PDB entry 5MM9 | X-ray diffraction, 1.55 A resolution | chain A

[Chain A]
Molecule: Metallo-beta-lactamase VIM-17
Organism: Pseudomonas aeruginosa
UniProt: B5KVR9 (B5KVR9_PSEAI); the author numbering skips numbers that UniProt does not, so the offset changes along the chain: 25-45 = UniProt 27-47; 47-64 = UniProt 48-65; 66-100 = UniProt 66-100; 102-107 = UniProt 101-106; 6 more segments
Amino-acid sequence (241 residues; each row starts with the number of its first residue; note: 36 numbers in that range are skipped by the numbering (no residue carries them; nothing is unmodelled there)):
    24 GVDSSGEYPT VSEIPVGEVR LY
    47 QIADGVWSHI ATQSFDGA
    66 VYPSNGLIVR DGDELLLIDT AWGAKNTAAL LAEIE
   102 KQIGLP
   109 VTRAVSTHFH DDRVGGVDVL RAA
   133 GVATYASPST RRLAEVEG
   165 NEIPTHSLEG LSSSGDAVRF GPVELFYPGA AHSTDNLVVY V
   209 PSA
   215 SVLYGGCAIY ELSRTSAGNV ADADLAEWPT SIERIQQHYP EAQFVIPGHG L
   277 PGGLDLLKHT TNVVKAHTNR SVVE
Unresolved in the structure: 24-29, 298-300
Sequence notes: expression tag (24)
Metal / ion sites: Zn2+ site 1: H116, H118, H196 (together with 8SH); Zn2+ site 2: D120, C221, H263 (together with 8SH); Zn2+ site 3: H170, H285
Ligand contacts: 8SH ((2R)-2-diethoxyphosphoryl-5-phenyl-pentane-1-thiol): F61, Y67, P68, W87, H116, H118, D119, D120, H196, C221, R228, G232, N233, H263

[In short]
Bound to chain A: compound 8SH. The Zn2+ site 1 is built by H116, H118 and H196. D120, C221 and H263
coordinate Zn2+ site 2.
Chain A is Metallo-beta-lactamase VIM-17 (Pseudomonas aeruginosa); the structure, VIM-2_2b.
Metallo-beta-Lactamase Inhibitors by Bioisosteric Replacement: Preparation, Activity and Binding, was
determined by X-ray diffraction (same publication as 5NHZ and 5NI0).
